5S4M - chains D and E of the 6 polymer chains in the assembly; structure by X-ray diffraction, 2.15 A resolution.

== Chain D ==
Protein: Tubulin beta-2B chain
Source organism: Bos taurus
UniProt: Q6B856 (TBB2B_BOVIN); the author numbering skips numbers that UniProt does not, so the offset changes along the chain: 1-42 = UniProt 1-42; 45-360 = UniProt 43-358; 369-455 = UniProt 359-445
Sequence (445 residues; each row starts with the number of its first residue; note: 10 numbers in that range are skipped by the numbering (no residue carries them; nothing is unmodelled there)):
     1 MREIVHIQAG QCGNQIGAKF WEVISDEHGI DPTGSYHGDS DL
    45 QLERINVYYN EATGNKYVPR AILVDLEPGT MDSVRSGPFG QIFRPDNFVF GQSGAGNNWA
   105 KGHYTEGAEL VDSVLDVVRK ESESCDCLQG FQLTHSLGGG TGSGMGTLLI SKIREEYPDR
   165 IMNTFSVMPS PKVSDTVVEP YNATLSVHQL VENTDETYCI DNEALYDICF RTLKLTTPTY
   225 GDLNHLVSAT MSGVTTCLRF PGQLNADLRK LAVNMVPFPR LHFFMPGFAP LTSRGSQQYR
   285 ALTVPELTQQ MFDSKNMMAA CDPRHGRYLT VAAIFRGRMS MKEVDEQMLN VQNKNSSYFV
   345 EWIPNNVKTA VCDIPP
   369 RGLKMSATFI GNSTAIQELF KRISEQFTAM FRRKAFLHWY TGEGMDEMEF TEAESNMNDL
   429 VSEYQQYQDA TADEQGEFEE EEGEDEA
Unresolved in the structure: 442-455
Curated features (UniProtKB/Swiss-Prot):
  - motif: Met1 to Ile4 (MREI motif)
  - binding site (GTP): Gln11, Glu71, Ser140, Gly144, Thr145, Gly146, Asn206, Asn228
  - binding site (Mg(2+)): Glu71
  - modified residue: Ser40 (Phosphoserine), Thr57 (Phosphothreonine), Lys60 (N6-acetyllysine), Ser174 (Phosphoserine), Thr287 (Phosphothreonine), Thr292 (Phosphothreonine), Arg320 (Omega-N-methylarginine), Glu448 (5-glutamyl polyglutamate)
  - cross-link (Glycyl lysine isopeptide (Lys-Gly)): Lys60 (interchain with G-Cter in ubiquitin), Lys326 (interchain with G-Cter in ubiquitin)
Metal / ion sites: Mg2+: Gln11 (together with GDP)
Small-molecule neighbours:
  - GDP (guanosine-5'-diphosphate): Gly10, Gln11, Cys12, Gln15, Ile16, Ala99, Asn101, Ser140, Gly142, Gly143, Gly144, Thr145, Gly146, Val171, Pro173, Val177, Ser178, Glu183, Asn206, Leu209, Tyr224, Leu227, Asn228, Val231
  - N-ethyl-2-fluoro-4-(methylsulfonyl)aniline (WV4): Val23, Glu27, Ala233, Thr234, Ser236, Gly237, Phe272, Arg320, Pro360, Arg369, Leu371, Ser374, Thr376
Reported in the primary citation:
  - binding site for N-ethyl-2-fluoro-4-(methylsulfonyl)aniline: Phe272, Arg320, Ser374, Thr376

== Chain E ==
Protein: Stathmin-4
Source organism: Rattus norvegicus
UniProt: P63043 (STMN4_RAT); residues 5-145 here correspond to UniProt positions 49-189 (UniProt number = residue number + 44)
Sequence (143 residues; row label = number of the first residue in the row):
     3 MADMEVIELN KCTSGQSFEV ILKPPSFDGV PEFNASLPRR RDPSLEEIQK KLEAAEERRK
    63 YQEAELLKHL AEKREHEREV IQKAIEENNN FIKMAKEKLA QKMESNKENR EAHLAAMLER
   123 LQEKDKHAEE VRKNKELKEE ASR
Unresolved in the structure: 3-5, 29-43, 144-145
Differences from the reference sequence: initiating methionine (3); expression tag (4)
Curated features (UniProtKB/Swiss-Prot):
  - modified residue: Ser46 (Phosphoserine)

== Interface between chain D and chain E ==
Residue-residue contacts (28):
  Tyr108(D) - His129(E)  hydrogen bond
  Tyr108(D) - Ala130(E)  hydrophobic
  Tyr108(D) - Val133(E)  hydrophobic
  Tyr108(D) - Arg134(E)  hydrogen bond (backbone-side chain)
  Thr109(D) - Lys137(E)
  Ala112(D) - Arg134(E)
  Ser155(D) - Leu123(E)
  Ser155(D) - Lys126(E)
  Lys156(D) - Asp127(E)  salt bridge
  Arg158(D) - Leu123(E)
  Glu159(D) - Leu120(E)
  Glu159(D) - Leu123(E)
  Glu159(D) - Gln124(E)
  Glu159(D) - Asp127(E)
  Pro162(D) - Met119(E)
  Asp163(D) - Arg112(E)  salt bridge
  Gln193(D) - Lys126(E)  hydrogen bond
  Asn197(D) - Leu123(E)
  Asn197(D) - Lys126(E)
  Thr409(D) - Lys140(E)  hydrogen bond (backbone-side chain)
  Gly410(D) - Lys137(E)
  Glu411(D) - Val133(E)
  Glu411(D) - Lys137(E)  salt bridge
  Gly412(D) - Val133(E)
  Gly412(D) - Asn136(E)
  Gly412(D) - Lys137(E)
  Met413(D) - Val133(E)
  Glu417(D) - His129(E)  salt bridge
Also at the interface, not in a pair above, chain E (15 interface residues in all): Leu116

== Overview ==
The interface between chain D and chain E involves 17 residues on one side and 15 on the other; the contacts
include 4 hydrogen bonds and 4 salt bridges. Polar pairs include Lys156(D)-Asp127(E), Asp163(D)-Arg112(E) and
Glu411(D)-Lys137(E). The paper reports a binding site for N-ethyl-2-fluoro-4-(methylsulfonyl)aniline at
Phe272(D), Arg320(D) and Ser374(D) among others.
Chain D is Tubulin beta-2B chain (Bos taurus) and chain E is Stathmin-4 (Rattus norvegicus); the structure,
Tubulin-Z2142244288-complex, was determined by X-ray diffraction together with 5S4L, 5S4N, 5S4O, 5S4P, 5S4Q,
5S4R and 52 further entries from the same study.
